PDB entry 1KB9 | X-ray diffraction, 2.30 A resolution | chains E and J of the 11 polymer chains in the assembly

# Chain E
Protein: Ubiquinol-cytochrome C reductase iron-sulfur subunit
Organism: Saccharomyces cerevisiae
Notes: EC 1.10.2.2
UniProtKB: P08067 (UCRI_YEAST); numbering as in UniProt (aligned over 31-215)
Amino-acid sequence (185 residues; each row starts with the number of its first residue):
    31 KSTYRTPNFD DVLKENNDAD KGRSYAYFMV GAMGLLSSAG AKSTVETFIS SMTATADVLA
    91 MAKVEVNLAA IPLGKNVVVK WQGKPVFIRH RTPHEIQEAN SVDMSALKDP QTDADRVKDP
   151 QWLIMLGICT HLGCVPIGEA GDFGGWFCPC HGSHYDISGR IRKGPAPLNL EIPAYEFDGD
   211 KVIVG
Cystine bridges: Cys-164/Cys-180
Bound ions: 2Fe-2S cluster Fe: Cys-159, His-161, Cys-178, His-181
Small-molecule neighbours:
  - 2Fe-2S cluster (FES): Cys-159, His-161, Leu-162, Gly-163, Cys-164, Cys-178, Cys-180, His-181, Gly-182, Ser-183, Pro-195
  - 1,2-diacyl-sn-glycero-3-phoshocholine (PCF): Val-60, Met-63, Gly-64, Ser-67
  - 1,2-diacyl-sn-glycero-3-phosphoinositol (PIE): Ser-67, Gly-70, Ala-71, Ser-73, Thr-74, Glu-76, Thr-77, Phe-78, Ser-80
UniProt features mapped onto this chain:
  - region: Ala-90 to Lys-93 (Hinge)
  - binding site ([2Fe-2S] cluster): Cys-159, His-161, Cys-178, His-181
  - mutagenesis: Gly-157 (G157D: Loss of activity), Cys-159 (C159S: Loss of activity), His-161 (H161R: Loss of activity), Gly-163 (G163D: Partial loss of activity), Cys-164 (C164S: Loss of activity), Pro-166 (P166L: Partial loss of activity), Cys-178 (C178S/Y: Loss of activity), Pro-179 (P179L: Partial loss of activity), Cys-180 (C180S: Loss of activity), His-181 (H181R: Loss of activity), Ser-183 (S183L: Loss of activity), His-184 (H184R: No loss of activity), 5 further mutagenesis entries in UniProt
Reported in the primary citation:
  - binding site for 1,2-diacyl-sn-glycero-3-phosphoinositol: Ser-73, Glu-76, Ser-80

# Chain J
Protein: Heavy chain (vh) of fv-fragment
Organism: Mus musculus
Amino-acid sequence (127 residues; each row starts with the number of its first residue):
     1 EVKLQESGAG LVQPSQSLSL TCSVTGYSIT SGYYWNWIRL FPGNKLEWVG YISNVGDNNY
    61 NPSLKDRLSI TRDTSKNQFF LKLNSVTTED TATYYCARSE YYSVTGYAMD YWGQGTTVTV
   121 SSAWRHP
Cystine bridges: Cys-22/Cys-96

# Chain E / chain J interface
Residue-residue contacts - 26 pairs, chain E then chain J:
  Ile-126(E) / Tyr-102(J)
  Gln-127(E) / Tyr-111(J)
  Asn-130(E) / Tyr-27(J)
  Asn-130(E) / Tyr-33(J)
  Asn-130(E) / Arg-98(J)  hydrogen bond (backbone-side chain)
  Asn-130(E) / Glu-100(J)  hydrogen bond
  Asn-130(E) / Tyr-102(J)  hydrogen bond
  Ser-131(E) / Tyr-111(J)  hydrogen bond
  Val-132(E) / Tyr-27(J)
  Asp-133(E) / Tyr-27(J)
  Asp-133(E) / Ser-28(J)  hydrogen bond (side chain-backbone)
  Asp-133(E) / Ser-31(J)  hydrogen bond
  Met-134(E) / Ser-31(J)
  Thr-142(E) / Ser-31(J)
  Thr-142(E) / Tyr-33(J)
  Asp-143(E) / Tyr-33(J)
  Asp-143(E) / Tyr-102(J)  hydrogen bond
  Ala-144(E) / Tyr-33(J)
  Ala-144(E) / Tyr-101(J)
  Ala-144(E) / Tyr-102(J)  hydrophobic
  Val-147(E) / Tyr-102(J)  hydrophobic
  Lys-148(E) / Tyr-102(J)
  Lys-148(E) / Ser-103(J)
  Lys-148(E) / Val-104(J)  hydrogen bond (backbone-backbone)
  Pro-150(E) / Tyr-102(J)  hydrophobic
  Pro-150(E) / Thr-105(J)
Interface residues without a listed pair, chain E (14 interface residues in all): Asp-149
Interface residues without a listed pair, chain J (16 interface residues in all): Val-2, Gly-26, Gly-32, Asp-110

# In short
14 residues of chain E and 16 residues of chain J are in contact, with 8 hydrogen bonds. Among the polar pairs
are Asn-130(E)/Arg-98(J), Asn-130(E)/Glu-100(J) and Asn-130(E)/Tyr-102(J). Ligands of chain E:
1,2-diacyl-sn-glycero-3-phoshocholine, 1,2-diacyl-sn-glycero-3-phosphoinositol and 2Fe-2S cluster. The paper
reports a binding site for 1,2-diacyl-sn-glycero-3-phosphoinositol at Ser-73(E), Glu-76(E) and Ser-80(E).
Here chain E is Ubiquinol-cytochrome C reductase iron-sulfur subunit (Saccharomyces cerevisiae) and chain J is
Heavy chain (vh) of fv-fragment (Mus musculus). Entry 1KB9 (Yeast cytochrome BC1 complex) was determined by
X-ray diffraction.
